PDB entry 9BXJ | X-ray diffraction, 1.56 A resolution | chain A

[Chain A]
Name: 5-selenohistidine N-methyltransferase OvsM
Source organism: Marinimicrobium koreense
UniProt: A0A3N1P0S2 (A0A3N1P0S2_9GAMM); residue numbers follow UniProt; this construct covers 1-247
Chain sequence (267 residues; row label = number of the first residue in the row; numbers below 1 keep their minus sign (Met-19 is residue -19)):
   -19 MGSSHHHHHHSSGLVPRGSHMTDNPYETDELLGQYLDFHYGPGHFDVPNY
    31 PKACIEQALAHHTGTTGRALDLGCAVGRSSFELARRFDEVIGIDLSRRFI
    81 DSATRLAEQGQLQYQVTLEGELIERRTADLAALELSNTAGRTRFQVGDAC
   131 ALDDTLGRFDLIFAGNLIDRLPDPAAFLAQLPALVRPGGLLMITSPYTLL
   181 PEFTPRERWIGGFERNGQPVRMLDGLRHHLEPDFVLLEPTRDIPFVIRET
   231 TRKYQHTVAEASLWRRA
Disordered / not traced: -19 to 3
Construct notes: expression tag (-19 to 0)
Ligand contacts: S-adenosylmethionine (SAM): Tyr6, Tyr15, Phe18, His19, Tyr30, Gly53, Cys54, Ala55, Asp74, Leu75, Ser76, Phe79, Gly127, Asp128, Ala129, Cys130, Gly145, Asn146, Leu147, Arg150, Leu151

[In short]
Chain A binds S-adenosylmethionine.
Chain A is 5-selenohistidine N-methyltransferase OvsM (Marinimicrobium koreense); the structure, OvsM from
Marinimicrobium koreense, an ovoselenol-biosynthetic N-methyltransferase in complex with SAM, was determined
by X-ray diffraction, deposited together with 9BXH, 9BXL, 9BXM and 9BXN.
